Entry 8XXP (electron microscopy, 2.60 A resolution); this record covers chains A and F of the 8 polymer chains in the assembly.

Chain A:
Protein: DNA-directed RNA polymerase subunit
Organism: African swine fever virus
Notes: EC 2.7.7.6
Reference sequence: A0A3S7XUW7 (A0A3S7XUW7_ASF); residue numbers follow UniProt; this construct covers 1-1441
Amino-acid sequence (1441 residues; numbered 1 to 1441; the number before each row is that of its first residue):
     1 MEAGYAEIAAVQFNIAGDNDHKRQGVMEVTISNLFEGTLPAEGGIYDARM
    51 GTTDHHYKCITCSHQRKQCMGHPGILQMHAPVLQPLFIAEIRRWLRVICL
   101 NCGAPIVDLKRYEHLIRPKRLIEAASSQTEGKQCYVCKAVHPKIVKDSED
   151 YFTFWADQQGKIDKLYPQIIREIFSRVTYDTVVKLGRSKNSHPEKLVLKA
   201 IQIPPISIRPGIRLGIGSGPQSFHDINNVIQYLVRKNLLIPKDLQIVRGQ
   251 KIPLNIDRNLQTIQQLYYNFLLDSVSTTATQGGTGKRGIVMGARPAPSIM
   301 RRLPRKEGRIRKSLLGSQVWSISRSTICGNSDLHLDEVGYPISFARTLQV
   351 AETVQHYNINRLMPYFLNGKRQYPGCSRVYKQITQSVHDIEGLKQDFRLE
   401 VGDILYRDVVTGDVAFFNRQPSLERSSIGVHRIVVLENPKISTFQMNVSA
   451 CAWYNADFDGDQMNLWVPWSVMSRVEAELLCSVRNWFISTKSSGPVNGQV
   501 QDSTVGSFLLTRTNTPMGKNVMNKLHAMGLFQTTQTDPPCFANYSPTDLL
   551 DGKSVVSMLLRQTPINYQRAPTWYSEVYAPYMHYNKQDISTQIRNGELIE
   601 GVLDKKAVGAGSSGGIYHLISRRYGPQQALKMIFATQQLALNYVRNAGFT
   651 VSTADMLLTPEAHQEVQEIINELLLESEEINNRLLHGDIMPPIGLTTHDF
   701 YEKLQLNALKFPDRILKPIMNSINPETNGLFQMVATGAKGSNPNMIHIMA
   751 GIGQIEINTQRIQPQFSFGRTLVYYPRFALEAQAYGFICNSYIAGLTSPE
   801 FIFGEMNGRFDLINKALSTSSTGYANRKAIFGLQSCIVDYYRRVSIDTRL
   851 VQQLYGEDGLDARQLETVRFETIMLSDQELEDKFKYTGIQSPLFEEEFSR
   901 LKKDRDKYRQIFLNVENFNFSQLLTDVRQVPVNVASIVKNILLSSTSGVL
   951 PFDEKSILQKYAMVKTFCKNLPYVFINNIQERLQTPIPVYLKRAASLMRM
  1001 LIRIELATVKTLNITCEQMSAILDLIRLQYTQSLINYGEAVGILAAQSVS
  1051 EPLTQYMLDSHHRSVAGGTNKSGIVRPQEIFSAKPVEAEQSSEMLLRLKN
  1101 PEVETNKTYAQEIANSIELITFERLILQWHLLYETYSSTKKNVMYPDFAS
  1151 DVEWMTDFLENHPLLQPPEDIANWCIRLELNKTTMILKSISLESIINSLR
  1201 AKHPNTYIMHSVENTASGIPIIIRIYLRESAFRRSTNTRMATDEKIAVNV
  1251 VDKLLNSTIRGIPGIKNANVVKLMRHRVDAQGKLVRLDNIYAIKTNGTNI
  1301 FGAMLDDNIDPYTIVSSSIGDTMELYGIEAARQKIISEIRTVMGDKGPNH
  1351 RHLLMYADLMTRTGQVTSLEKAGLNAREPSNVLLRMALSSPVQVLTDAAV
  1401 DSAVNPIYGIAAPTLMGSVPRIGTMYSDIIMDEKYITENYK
Unresolved in the structure: 213-224, 275-294

Chain F:
Protein: D339L
Organism: African swine fever virus
Reference sequence: A0A2X0RV08 (A0A2X0RV08_ASF); residues 1-154 here = UniProt positions 1-154
Amino-acid sequence (154 residues; row label = number of the first residue in the row):
     1 MIDQKIFETTLNIDDPTNFCTNVEAHLLKELENIYVGKCFKNSFILNITG
    51 VIQRSPCFIMRTNNSGRGYMHVRFSAVVSYLNAFDLIAAVKIIKNDSNII
   101 LGESLLTEPVTIVIPSSESQNNVAEVGQIVPVQLANSSVYYIPGRQQASA
   151 TGSI
Unresolved in the structure: 94-100, 115-127

How chain A and chain F interact:
Residue-residue contacts - 47 pairs, chain A then chain F:
  Met1(A) - Phe40(F)  hydrophobic
  Met1(A) - Gly144(F)
  Glu2(A) - Thr10(F)
  Glu2(A) - Leu11(F)
  Glu2(A) - Asn12(F)  hydrogen bond (side chain-backbone)
  Ala3(A) - Asn12(F)
  Gly4(A) - Thr10(F)
  Gly4(A) - Asn12(F)
  Tyr5(A) - Thr10(F)
  Tyr5(A) - Asn12(F)  hydrogen bond (backbone-side chain)
  Tyr5(A) - Met60(F)  hydrophobic
  Tyr5(A) - Arg61(F)  hydrogen bond (side chain-backbone)
  Tyr5(A) - Thr62(F)  hydrogen bond
  Tyr5(A) - Asn63(F)
  Tyr5(A) - Tyr69(F)  hydrophobic
  Glu7(A) - Arg61(F)  salt bridge
  Glu7(A) - Thr62(F)
  Ser470(A) - Asn64(F)
  Met472(A) - Asn64(F)
  Met472(A) - Gly66(F)
  Ser1418(A) - Arg61(F)
  Ser1418(A) - Thr62(F)
  Val1419(A) - Arg61(F)  hydrogen bond (backbone-side chain)
  Val1419(A) - Thr62(F)
  Pro1420(A) - Arg61(F)
  Arg1421(A) - Arg61(F)
  Met1425(A) - Arg61(F)
  Ile1429(A) - Phe58(F)
  Ile1429(A) - Ile59(F)  hydrogen bond (backbone-backbone)
  Ile1430(A) - Pro56(F)  hydrophobic
  Ile1430(A) - Cys57(F)
  Ile1430(A) - Phe58(F)  hydrophobic
  Met1431(A) - Pro16(F)
  Met1431(A) - Cys20(F)  hydrophobic
  Met1431(A) - Cys57(F)  hydrogen bond (backbone-backbone)
  Met1431(A) - Ile59(F)  hydrophobic
  Glu1433(A) - Cys20(F)
  Glu1433(A) - Val23(F)
  Glu1433(A) - Arg54(F)  salt bridge
  Glu1433(A) - Pro56(F)
  Glu1433(A) - Cys57(F)
  Ile1436(A) - Thr17(F)
  Ile1436(A) - Cys20(F)  hydrophobic
  Ile1436(A) - Thr21(F)
  Thr1437(A) - Cys20(F)
  Thr1437(A) - Thr21(F)
  Tyr1440(A) - Thr17(F)
Also at the interface, not in a pair above, chain A (23 interface residues in all): Ser473, Asp1428, Lys1441
Also at the interface, not in a pair above, chain F (25 interface residues in all): Ile34, Tyr35, Cys39

In short:
The interface between chain A and chain F involves 23 residues on one side and 25 on the other; the contacts
include 7 hydrogen bonds and 2 salt bridges. Polar contacts include Glu7(A)-Arg61(F), Glu1433(A)-Arg54(F) and
Glu2(A)-Asn12(F).
Chain A is DNA-directed RNA polymerase subunit and chain F is D339L, both from African swine fever virus; the
structure, ASFV RNAP core complex, was determined by electron microscopy, deposited together with 8Y0E, 8XX4,
8XX5, 8XXT and 8XY6.
